4UBC - chains P and A of the 4 polymer chains in the assembly; structure by X-ray diffraction, 2.00 A resolution.

== Chain P ==
Molecule: 10-nt DNA strand
Sequence (10 nucleotides; each row starts with the number of its first residue):
     1 GCTGATGCGC
Ion coordination: Ca2+: DC10 (together with 8-oxo-2'-deoxyguanosine-5'-triphosphate) (shared with Asp190(A), Asp192(A), Asp256(A) of chain A)

== Chain A ==
Molecule: DNA polymerase beta
Source organism: Homo sapiens
Notes: EC 2.7.7.7, 4.2.99.-
UniProtKB: P06746 (DPOLB_HUMAN); numbering as in UniProt (aligned over 1-335)
Sequence (335 residues; row label = number of the first residue in the row):
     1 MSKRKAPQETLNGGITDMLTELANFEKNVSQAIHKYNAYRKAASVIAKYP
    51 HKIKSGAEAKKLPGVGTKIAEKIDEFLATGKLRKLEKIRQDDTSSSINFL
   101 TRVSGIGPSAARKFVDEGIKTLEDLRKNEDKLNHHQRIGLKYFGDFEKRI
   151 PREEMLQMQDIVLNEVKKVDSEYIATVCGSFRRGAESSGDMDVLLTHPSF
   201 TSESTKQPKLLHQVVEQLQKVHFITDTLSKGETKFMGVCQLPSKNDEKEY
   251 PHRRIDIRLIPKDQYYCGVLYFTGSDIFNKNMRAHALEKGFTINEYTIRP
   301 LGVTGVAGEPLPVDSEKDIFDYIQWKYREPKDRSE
Unresolved in the structure: 1-9
Ion coordination: Ca2+ site 1: Asp190, Asp192, Asp256 (together with 8-oxo-2'-deoxyguanosine-5'-triphosphate) (shared with DC10(P) of chain P); Ca2+ site 2: Asp190, Asp192 (together with 8-oxo-2'-deoxyguanosine-5'-triphosphate)
Residues lining bound ligands: 8-oxo-2'-deoxyguanosine-5'-triphosphate (8DG): Arg149, Gly179, Ser180, Arg183, Ser188, Gly189, Asp190, Asp192, Tyr271, Phe272, Thr273, Gly274, Ser275, Asp276, Asn279, Arg283
Swiss-Prot annotation at these positions:
  - region: Arg183 to Asp192 (DNA-binding)
  - active site: Lys72 (Nucleophile)
  - binding site (K(+)): Lys60, Leu62, Val65, Thr101, Val103, Ile106
  - binding site (Na(+)): Lys60, Leu62, Val65, Thr101, Val103, Ile106
  - binding site (dATP): Arg149, Ser180, Arg183, Gly189, Asp190
  - binding site (dCTP): Arg149, Ser180, Arg183, Gly189, Asp190
  - binding site (dGTP): Arg149, Ser180, Arg183, Gly189, Asp190, Asp192
  - binding site (dTTP): Arg149, Ser180, Arg183, Gly189, Asp190
  - binding site (Mg(2+)): Asp190, Asp192, Asp256
  - modified residue: Lys72 (N6-acetyllysine), Arg83 (Omega-N-methylarginine), Arg152 (Omega-N-methylarginine)
  - cross-link (Glycyl lysine isopeptide (Lys-Gly)): Lys41 (interchain with G-Cter in ubiquitin), Lys61 (interchain with G-Cter in ubiquitin), Lys81 (interchain with G-Cter in ubiquitin)
  - natural variant: Leu22 (L22P: Found in a gastric cancer sample; uncertain significance), Tyr39 (Y39C: Found in a gastric cancer sample; uncertain significance), Gly118 (G118V: Decreased DNA-directed DNA polymerase activity), Arg137 (R137Q: Decreased function in base-excision repair), Arg149 (R149I: Decreased DNA-directed DNA polymerase activity), Asp160 (D160N: Found in a gastric cancer sample; uncertain significance), Cys239 (C239R: Found in a gastric cancer sample; uncertain significance), Lys289 (K289M: Found in a colon cancer sample; uncertain significance), Asn294 (N294D: Found in a gastric cancer sample; uncertain significance), Glu295 (E295K: Found in a gastric cancer sample; uncertain significance)
  - mutagenesis: Phe25 (F25W: No effect on 5'-dRP lyase activity. Decreased ssDNA binding), His34 (H34G: Decreased 5'-dRP lyase activity. Decreased ssDNA binding), Lys35 (K35A: Decreased 5'-dRP lyase activity. Decreased ssDNA binding. Loss of 5'-dRP lyase activity; when associated with A-68 and A-72. Decreased ssDNA binding; when associated with A-68 and A-72 ...), Tyr39 (Y39F: No effect on 5'-dRP lyase activity; Y39Q: Abolishes DNA polymerase and 5'-dRP lyase activity), Lys41 (K41R: Abolishes ubiquitination; when associated with R-61 and R-81), Lys60 (K60A: Decreased 5'-dRP lyase activity. Decreased ssDNA binding), Lys61 (K61R: Abolishes ubiquitination; when associated with R-41 and R-81), Lys68 (K68A: No effect on 5'-dRP lyase activity. Decreased ssDNA binding. Loss of 5'-dRP lyase activity; when associated with A-35 and A-72. Decreased ssDNA binding; when associated with A-35 and A-72 ...), Glu71 (E71Q: No effect on 5'-dRP lyase activity. No effect on structure shown by circular dichroism. No effect on ssDNA binding), Lys72 (K72A: Severely reduced 5'-dRP lyase activity. Does not affect ssDNA binding. Loss of 5'-dRP lyase activity; when associated with A-35 and A-68. Decreased ssDNA binding ...), Glu75 (E75A: Slightly decreased 5'-dRP lyase activity. Decreased ssDNA binding. No effect on structure shown by circular dichroism), Lys81 (K81R: Abolishes ubiquitination; when associated with R-41 and R-61), 5 further mutagenesis entries in UniProt

== How chain P and chain A interact ==
Pairs across the interface (18):
  DG7(P) - Ser109(A)  phosphate contact
  DC8(P) - Gly105(A)  phosphate contact
  DC8(P) - Gly107(A)  hydrogen bond to the phosphate
  DC8(P) - Pro108(A)  phosphate contact
  DC8(P) - Ser109(A)  hydrogen bond to the phosphate
  DC8(P) - Ala110(A)  hydrogen bond to the phosphate
  DG9(P) - Val103(A)  phosphate contact
  DG9(P) - Ser104(A)  phosphate contact
  DG9(P) - Gly105(A)  hydrogen bond to the phosphate
  DG9(P) - Ile106(A)  phosphate contact
  DG9(P) - His135(A)  sugar contact
  DG9(P) - Met236(A)  phosphate contact
  DG9(P) - Arg254(A)  phosphate contact
  DC10(P) - Asp192(A)  phosphate contact
  DC10(P) - Met236(A)  sugar contact
  DC10(P) - Arg254(A)  salt bridge to the phosphate
  DC10(P) - Asp256(A)  phosphate contact
  DC10(P) - Tyr271(A)  hydrogen bond to the base
Other interface residues (no listed pair), chain A (16 interface residues in all): Asp190, Phe272

== Overview ==
Chain P and chain A form an interface of 4 and 16 residues respectively, with 5 hydrogen bonds and 1 salt
bridge. Polar pairs include DC10(P)-Tyr271(A), DC8(P)-Gly107(A) and DC8(P)-Ser109(A). Chain A binds
8-oxo-2'-deoxyguanosine-5'-triphosphate.
Chain P is a 10-nt DNA strand and chain A is DNA polymerase beta (Homo sapiens); the structure, DNA polymerase
beta substrate complex with a templating cytosine and incoming 8-oxodGTP, 0 s, was determined by X-ray
diffraction together with 4UAW, 4UAY, 4UAZ, 4UB1, 4UB2, 4UB3 and 3 further entries from the same study.
